PDB entry 5YTN | X-ray diffraction, 1.75 A resolution | chain A

Chain A:
Molecule: Copper-containing nitrite reductase
Source organism: Geobacillus thermodenitrificans
Notes: EC 1.7.2.1
Reference sequence: A0A1W6VP04 (A0A1W6VP04_GEOTD); residues 2-323 here correspond to UniProt positions 31-352 (UniProt number = residue number + 29)
Chain sequence (323 residues; numbered 1 to 323; the number before each row is that of its first residue):
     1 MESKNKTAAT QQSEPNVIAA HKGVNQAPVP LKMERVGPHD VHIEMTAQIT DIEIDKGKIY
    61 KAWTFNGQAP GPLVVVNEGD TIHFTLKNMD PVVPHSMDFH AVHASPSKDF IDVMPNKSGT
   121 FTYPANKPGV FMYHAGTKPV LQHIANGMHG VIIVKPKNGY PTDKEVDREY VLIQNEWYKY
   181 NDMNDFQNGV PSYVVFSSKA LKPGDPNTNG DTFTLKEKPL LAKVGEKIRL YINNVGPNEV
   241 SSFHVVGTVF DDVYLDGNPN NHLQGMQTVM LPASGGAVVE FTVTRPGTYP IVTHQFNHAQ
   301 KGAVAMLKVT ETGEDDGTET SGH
Disordered / not traced: 1-17, 316-323
Sequence notes: expression tag (1); engineered mutation Ala-135 (Cys164 in A0A1W6VP04)
Metal / ion sites: Cu ion site 1: His-42, Glu-53, His-83; Cu ion site 2: His-95, His-143, Met-148; Cu ion site 3: His-100, His-134, His-294 (together with hydrogen peroxide)
Residues lining bound ligands: hydrogen peroxide (PEO): Asp-98, His-100, His-134, His-244, Val-246, Val-292, His-294, Phe-296

Overview:
Ligands of chain A: hydrogen peroxide. The Cu ion site 1 is built by His-42, Glu-53 and His-83. The Cu ion
site 2 is built by His-95, His-143 and Met-148.
Chain A is Copper-containing nitrite reductase (Geobacillus thermodenitrificans); the structure, C135A mutant
of copper-containing nitrite reductase from Geobacillus thermodenitrificans in complex with peroxide, was
determined by X-ray diffraction together with 5YTL and 5YTM from the same study.
